Entry 8PI7 (X-ray diffraction, 3.20 A resolution); this record covers chains E and A of the 4 polymer chains in the assembly.

[Chain E]
Molecule: Chains: E
Notes: engineered mutation(s): NM_175914.5 c.-169C>T (g.42984276)
Sequence (21 nucleotides; each row starts with the number of its first residue):
   301 ACTGGTTACT CTTTAATGTA T

[Chain A]
Protein: Hepatocyte nuclear factor 1-alpha
Organism: Homo sapiens
UniProtKB: P20823 (HNF1A_HUMAN); residues 83-279 here = UniProt positions 83-279
Chain sequence (198 residues; row label = number of the first residue in the row):
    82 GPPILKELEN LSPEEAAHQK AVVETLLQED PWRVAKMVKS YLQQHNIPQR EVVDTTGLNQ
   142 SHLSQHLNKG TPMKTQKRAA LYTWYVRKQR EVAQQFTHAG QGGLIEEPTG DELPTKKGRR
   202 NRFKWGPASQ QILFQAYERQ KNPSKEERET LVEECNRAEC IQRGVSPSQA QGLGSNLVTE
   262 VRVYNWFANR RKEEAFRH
Not modelled in the structure: 82-89, 182-201, 278-279
Construct notes: expression tag (82)

[Chain E / chain A interface]
Residue-residue contacts (21; chain E residue first):
  DA301(E) with Lys226(A), phosphate contact; Arg229(A), sugar contact; Tyr265(A), sugar contact
  DC302(E) with Tyr265(A), hydrogen bond to the phosphate
  DT303(E) with Arg272(A), salt bridge to the phosphate
  DG304(E) with Lys273(A), hydrogen bond to the base
  DG305(E) with Lys273(A), base contact
  DA308(E) with Arg203(A), base contact
  DT310(E) with Arg131(A), salt bridge to the phosphate
  DC311(E) with Pro129(A), phosphate contact; Gln130(A), hydrogen bond to the phosphate; Arg131(A), hydrogen bond to the phosphate; Gln141(A), base contact; Lys205(A), salt bridge to the phosphate
  DT312(E) with Gln130(A), hydrogen bond to the phosphate; Ser145(A), hydrogen bond to the phosphate; Asn149(A), hydrogen bond to the phosphate
  DT313(E) with Ser142(A), hydrogen bond to the base; Gln146(A), base contact; Lys150(A), phosphate contact
  DT314(E) with Gln146(A), base contact
Other interface residues (no listed pair), chain E (13 interface residues in all): DC309, DA315
Other interface residues (no listed pair), chain A (18 interface residues in all): Asn223, Ala269

[In short]
13 residues of chain E and 18 residues of chain A are in contact; the contacts include 8 hydrogen bonds and 3
salt bridges. Among the polar pairs are DG304(E)-Lys273(A), DT313(E)-Ser142(A) and DC302(E)-Tyr265(A).
Here chain E is Chains: E and chain A is Hepatocyte nuclear factor 1-alpha (Homo sapiens). Entry 8PI7 (DNA
binding domain of HNF-1A bound to P2-HNF4A promoter DNA variant (P2 -169C>T)) was determined by X-ray
diffraction (same publication as 8PI8, 8PI9 and 8PIA).
